2JMF - chains A and B; structure by solution NMR.

[Chain A]
Molecule: E3 ubiquitin-protein ligase suppressor of deltex
Organism: Drosophila melanogaster
Notes: EC 6.3.2.-; fragment: WW4 domain, residues 515-557
Reference sequence: Q9Y0H4 (SUDX_DROME); residue numbers follow UniProt; this construct covers 515-557
Chain sequence (53 residues; row label = number of the first residue in the row):
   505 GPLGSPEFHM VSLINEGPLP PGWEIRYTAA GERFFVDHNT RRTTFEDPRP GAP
Not modelled in the structure: 505-514
Construct notes: expression tag (505-514)

[Chain B]
Molecule: Neurogenic locus Notch protein
Organism: Drosophila melanogaster
Notes: fragment: L/PPxY motif, residues 2318-2332
Reference sequence: P07207 (NOTCH_DROME); residue numbers follow UniProt; this construct covers 2318-2333
Chain sequence (21 residues; each row starts with the number of its first residue):
  2313 GPLGSPNTGA KQPPSYEDCI K
Not modelled in the structure: 2313-2318
Construct notes: expression tag (2313-2317)

[Chain A / chain B interface]
Residue-residue contacts - 12 pairs, chain A then chain B:
  Thr532(A) with Gln2324(B)
  Ala533(A) with Gln2324(B)
  Ala534(A) with Gln2324(B)
  Glu536(A) with Lys2323(B)
  Phe538(A) with Gln2324(B); Pro2326(B)
  Val540(A) with Tyr2328(B)
  His542(A) with Tyr2328(B)
  Arg545(A) with Glu2329(B); Asp2330(B); Lys2333(B)
  Thr547(A) with Pro2326(B)
Other interface residues (no listed pair), chain A (11 interface residues in all): Glu528, Arg530

[In short]
The interface between chain A and chain B involves 11 residues on one side and 7 on the other.
Chain A is E3 ubiquitin-protein ligase suppressor of deltex and chain B is Neurogenic locus Notch protein,
both from Drosophila melanogaster; the structure, Solution structure of the Su(dx) WW4- Notch PY peptide
complex, was determined by solution NMR.
